6VG2 - chains A and C of the 3 polymer chains in the assembly; structure by X-ray diffraction, 3.90 A resolution.

# Chain A
Name: Friend leukemia integration 1 transcription factor
Source organism: Homo sapiens
Notes: fragment: DNA binding domain
UniProt: Q01543 (FLI1_HUMAN); numbering as in UniProt (aligned over 276-375)
Sequence (104 residues; row label = number of the first residue in the row):
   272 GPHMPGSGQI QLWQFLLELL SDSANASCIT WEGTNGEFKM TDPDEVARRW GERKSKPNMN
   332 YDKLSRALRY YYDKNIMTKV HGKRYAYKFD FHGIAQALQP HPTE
Not modelled in the structure: 272-278, 372-375
Sequence notes: expression tag (272-275)
Curated features (UniProtKB/Swiss-Prot):
  - DNA-binding region: Ile-281 to Asp-361 (ETS)
  - natural variant: Arg-324 (R324W: In BDPLT21), Arg-337 (R337Q: In BDPLT21; R337W: In BDPLT21), Tyr-343 (Y343C: In BDPLT21), Lys-345 (K345E: In BDPLT21)

# Chain C
Molecule: 16-nt DNA strand
Sequence (16 nucleotides; each row starts with the number of its first residue):
     9 GAAGCCACAT CCTCTG

# Interface between chain A and chain C
Residue-residue contacts (17; chain A residue first):
  Gln-282(A) / DA15(C)  sugar contact
  Gln-282(A) / DC16(C)  phosphate contact
  Leu-283(A) / DC16(C)  hydrogen bond to the phosphate
  Trp-321(A) / DC16(C)  phosphate contact
  Trp-321(A) / DA17(C)  hydrogen bond to the phosphate
  Lys-325(A) / DC16(C)  hydrogen bond to the phosphate
  Lys-325(A) / DA17(C)  phosphate contact
  Asn-329(A) / DT18(C)  hydrogen bond to the phosphate
  Met-330(A) / DA17(C)  phosphate contact
  Lys-334(A) / DT18(C)  salt bridge to the phosphate
  Lys-334(A) / DC19(C)  salt bridge to the phosphate
  Arg-337(A) / DT18(C)  base contact
  Arg-337(A) / DC19(C)  base contact
  Ala-338(A) / DC16(C)  sugar contact
  Tyr-341(A) / DA17(C)  hydrogen bond to the base
  Tyr-341(A) / DT18(C)  base contact
  Tyr-342(A) / DC16(C)  hydrogen bond to the phosphate
Also at the interface, not in a pair above, chain A (15 interface residues in all): Trp-284, Lys-327, Asp-333, Lys-345
Also at the interface, not in a pair above, chain C (6 interface residues in all): DC20

# In short
15 residues of chain A face 6 of chain C across their interface; the contacts include 6 hydrogen bonds and 2
salt bridges. Among the polar pairs are Tyr-341(A)/DA17(C), Leu-283(A)/DC16(C) and Trp-321(A)/DA17(C). UniProt
lists a DNA-binding region on chain A.
Chain A is Friend leukemia integration 1 transcription factor (Homo sapiens) and chain C is a 16-nt DNA
strand; the structure, Crystal structure of the DNA binding domain of human transcription factor FLI1 in
complex with 16-mer ..., was determined by X-ray diffraction (same publication as 6VG8, 6VGD, 6VGE and 6VGG).
